PDB entry 8P0G | electron microscopy, 3.17 A resolution | chains A and C of the 5 polymer chains in the assembly

Chain A:
Molecule: Polymerase acidic protein
Organism: Thogotovirus thogotoense
Reference sequence: P27194 (PA_THOGV); residue numbers follow UniProt; this construct covers 1-622
Sequence (622 residues; each row starts with the number of its first residue):
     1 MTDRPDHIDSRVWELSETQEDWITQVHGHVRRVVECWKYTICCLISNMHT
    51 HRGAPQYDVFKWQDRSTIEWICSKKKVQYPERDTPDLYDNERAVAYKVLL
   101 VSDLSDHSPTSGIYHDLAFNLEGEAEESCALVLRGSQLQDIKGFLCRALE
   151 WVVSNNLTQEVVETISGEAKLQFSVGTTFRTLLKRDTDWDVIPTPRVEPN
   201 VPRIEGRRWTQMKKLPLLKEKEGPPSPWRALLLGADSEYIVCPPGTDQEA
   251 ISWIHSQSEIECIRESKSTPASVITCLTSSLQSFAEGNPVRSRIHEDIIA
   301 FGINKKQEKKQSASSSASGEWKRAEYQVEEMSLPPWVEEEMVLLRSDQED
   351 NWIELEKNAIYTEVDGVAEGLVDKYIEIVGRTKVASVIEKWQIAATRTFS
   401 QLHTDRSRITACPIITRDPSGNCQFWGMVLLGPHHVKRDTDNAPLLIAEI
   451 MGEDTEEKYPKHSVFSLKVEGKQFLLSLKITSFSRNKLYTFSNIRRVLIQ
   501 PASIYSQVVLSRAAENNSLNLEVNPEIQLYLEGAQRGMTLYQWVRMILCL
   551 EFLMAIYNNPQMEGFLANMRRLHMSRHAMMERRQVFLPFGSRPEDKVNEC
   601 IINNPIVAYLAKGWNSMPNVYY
Disordered / not traced: 1-169

Chain C:
Molecule: Polymerase basic protein 2
Organism: Thogotovirus thogotoense
Reference sequence: Q9YNA4 (PB2_THOGV); residue numbers follow UniProt; this construct covers 1-769
Sequence (769 residues; row label = number of the first residue in the row):
     1 MDREEPAESECTLRALVEEYNGACKEAPKEMSKQFTDYNTFKRYTTSKKD
    51 HAPQMRLVYSVRKPWPISMTPSKEIPLVFNGTKLKDTILDLGESKRTRAN
   101 IVVPDYWSKYGSQTSLEVVNAILYAEDLKVQRFFSTEWGEIRYGRMLPFR
   151 KPVQACPTIEEVNPASIPHTLLQVFCPQYTTLDSKRKAHMGAVEKLKRVM
   201 EPICKVQTQESAVHIARSLIDSNKKWLPTVVDHTPRTAEMAHFLCSKYHY
   251 VHTNTQDLSDTRSIDNLCGELVKRSLKCRCPKETLVANLDKITIQGRPMR
   301 EVLADHDGELPYLGICRVAMGLSTHHTMKIRSTKFSILNSDHPRIEVKKV
   351 FSLSPDVQVTIPYRRFKGKAKVYFQNDQIQGYFSCTDRQIDEIKISAPKN
   401 APLLEPLLDICYYGSFIEPGFEQTFGFYPAGKREFVDSFFMHHSKDHKAF
   451 LIHMGLDKDLSLPLSPELNWKEPALSKVCRVTELDSTVQPYTSATREFVL
   501 GETLNVYTQHENGLELLICPTEIRSTRGPLPPGTNLSGSEFIDIYQDPFS
   551 RAKSLLKSTILHAERCKEFVGNMLEEYQDPAETTVQSLVPINTWGKSAKR
   601 KLQEEITSDPDWHQCPRKRAKMSYLAIIAGSIQDRDKKQTNVPRAFMLRG
   651 SQIEYDMKATRGLVVDTTNRIIVGGETVLREGKGGPEGYVQTGVFEEQPR
   701 CYLVDTPDHGLSMGLSRFCVHSQGRYFQYEKKISIWEETDNIKATIDSQR
   751 DLKRRRDIEEMVSKRARIV
Disordered / not traced: 1-6, 89-95, 255-769
Curated features (UniProtKB/Swiss-Prot):
  - motif: Lys753 to Arg756 (Nuclear localization signal)

Chain A / chain C interface:
Residue-residue contacts (26; chain A residue first):
  Thr362(A) - Phe133(C)
  Thr362(A) - Trp138(C)
  Glu363(A) - Ile141(C)
  Val364(A) - Ile141(C)  hydrophobic
  Val364(A) - Phe243(C)  hydrophobic
  Val364(A) - Val251(C)  hydrophobic
  Val367(A) - Tyr143(C)
  Phe399(A) - Met55(C)
  Phe399(A) - Tyr59(C)  hydrogen bond (backbone-side chain)
  Ser400(A) - Tyr59(C)
  Leu402(A) - Tyr59(C)
  His403(A) - Tyr59(C)
  Asp439(A) - Met55(C)
  Asp439(A) - Arg56(C)  salt bridge
  Arg485(A) - Met55(C)
  Arg485(A) - Arg56(C)
  Asn486(A) - Met55(C)
  Tyr489(A) - Gln54(C)  hydrogen bond
  Tyr489(A) - Met55(C)  hydrophobic
  Leu510(A) - Tyr248(C)
  Ala513(A) - Tyr143(C)
  Ala514(A) - Tyr143(C)
  Ala514(A) - Gly144(C)
  Asn517(A) - Arg142(C)
  Asn517(A) - Tyr143(C)  hydrogen bond (side chain-backbone)
  Leu519(A) - Tyr143(C)
Also at the interface, not in a pair above, chain A (19 interface residues in all): Gln507, Ser511
Also at the interface, not in a pair above, chain C (17 interface residues in all): Val58, Arg145, Lys247, His249

In short:
The interface between chain A and chain C involves 19 residues on one side and 17 on the other, with 3
hydrogen bonds and 1 salt bridge. Polar contacts include Asp439(A)-Arg56(C), Phe399(A)-Tyr59(C) and
Tyr489(A)-Gln54(C).
Here chain A is Polymerase acidic protein and chain C is Polymerase basic protein 2, both from Thogotovirus
thogotoense. Entry 8P0G (Thogoto virus polymerase in Mode A conformation and bound to 35-mer loop promoter
RNA) was determined by electron microscopy.
